PDB entry 4I3H | X-ray diffraction, 3.70 A resolution | chains B and H of the 6 polymer chains in the assembly

# Chain B
Name: Topoisomerase IV subunit B, DNA topoisomerase 4 subunit A chimera
Organism: Streptococcus pneumoniae
Notes: EC 5.99.1.-, 5.99.1.3
Reference sequence: chimeric construct of Q3HZ71, D6ZLV0: residues 1-999 from Q3HZ71 (Q3HZ71_STREE) positions 1-647 (offset varies); residues 1001-1488 from D6ZLV0 positions 1-488 (UniProt number = residue number - 1000)
Chain sequence (1144 residues; numbered 1 to 1496; 352 numbers in that range are skipped by the numbering (no residue carries them; nothing is unmodelled there); the number before each row is that of its first residue):
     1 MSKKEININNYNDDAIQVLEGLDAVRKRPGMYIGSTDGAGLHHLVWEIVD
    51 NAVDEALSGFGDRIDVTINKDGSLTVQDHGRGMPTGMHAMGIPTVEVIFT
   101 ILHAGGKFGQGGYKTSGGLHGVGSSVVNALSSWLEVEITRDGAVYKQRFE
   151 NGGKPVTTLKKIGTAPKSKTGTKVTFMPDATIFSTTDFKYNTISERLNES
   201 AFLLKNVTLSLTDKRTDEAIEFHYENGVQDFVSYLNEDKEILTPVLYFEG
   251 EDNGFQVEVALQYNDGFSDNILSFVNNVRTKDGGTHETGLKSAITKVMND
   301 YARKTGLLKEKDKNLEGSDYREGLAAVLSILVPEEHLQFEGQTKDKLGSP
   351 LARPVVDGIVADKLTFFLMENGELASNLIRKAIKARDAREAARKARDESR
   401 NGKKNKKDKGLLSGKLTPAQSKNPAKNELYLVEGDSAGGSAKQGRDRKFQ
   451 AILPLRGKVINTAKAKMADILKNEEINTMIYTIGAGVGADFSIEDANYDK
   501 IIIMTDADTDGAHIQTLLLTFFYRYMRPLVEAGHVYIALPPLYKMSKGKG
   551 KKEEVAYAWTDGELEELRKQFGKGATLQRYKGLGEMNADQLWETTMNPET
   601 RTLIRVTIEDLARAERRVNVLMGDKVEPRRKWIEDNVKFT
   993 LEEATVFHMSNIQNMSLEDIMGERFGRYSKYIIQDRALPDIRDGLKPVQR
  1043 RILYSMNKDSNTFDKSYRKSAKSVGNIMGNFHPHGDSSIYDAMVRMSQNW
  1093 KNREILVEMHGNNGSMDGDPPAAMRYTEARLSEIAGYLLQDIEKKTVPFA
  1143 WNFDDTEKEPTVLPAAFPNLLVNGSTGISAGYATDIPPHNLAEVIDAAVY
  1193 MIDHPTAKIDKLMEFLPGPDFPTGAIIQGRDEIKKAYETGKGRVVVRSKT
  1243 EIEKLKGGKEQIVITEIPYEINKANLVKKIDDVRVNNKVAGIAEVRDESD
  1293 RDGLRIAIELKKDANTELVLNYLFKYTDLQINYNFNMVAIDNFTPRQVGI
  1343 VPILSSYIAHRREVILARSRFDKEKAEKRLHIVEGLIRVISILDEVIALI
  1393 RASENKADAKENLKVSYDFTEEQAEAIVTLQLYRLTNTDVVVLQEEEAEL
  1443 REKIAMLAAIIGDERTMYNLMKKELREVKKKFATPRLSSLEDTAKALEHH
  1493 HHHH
Disordered / not traced: 1-19, 61, 80-93, 110-121, 167-168, 309-313, 400-413, 546-557, 568-576, 993-1001, 1485-1496
Construct notes: linker (1000)
Ion coordination: Mg2+: Phe-1316, Thr-1319, Gln-1322
Reported in the primary citation:
  - binding site for the 34-nt DNA strand: Lys-1464, Arg-1468
  - catalytic residues: Tyr-1118 (proposed by the authors, not directly observed)
  - catalytic residues: Arg-1117
  - mutagenesis - K1464A, K1464A/R1468A/K1471A, K1464A/R1468E/K1471E, R1468A: unchanged catalytic activity

# Chain H
Molecule: 34-nt DNA strand
Sequence (34 nucleotides; numbered 1 to 34; the number before each row is that of its first residue):
     1 CCTGATTCTGTGGATAACCGTATTACCGCCTTTG
Disordered / not traced: 1-7, 28-34

# Chain B / chain H interface
Residue-residue contacts - 34 pairs, chain B then chain H:
  Arg-456(B) / DG20(H)  base contact
  Gly-457(B) / DG20(H)  base contact
  Lys-458(B) / DT21(H)  sugar contact
  Lys-458(B) / DA22(H)  sugar contact
  Val-459(B) / DA22(H)  sugar contact
  Ile-460(B) / DT21(H)  phosphate contact
  Ile-460(B) / DA22(H)  phosphate contact
  Asn-461(B) / DA22(H)  hydrogen bond to the phosphate
  Asn-461(B) / DT23(H)  hydrogen bond to the phosphate
  Lys-464(B) / DT23(H)  salt bridge to the phosphate
  Lys-464(B) / DT24(H)  salt bridge to the phosphate
  Asn-473(B) / DT21(H)  sugar contact
  His-513(B) / DA22(H)  hydrogen bond to the phosphate
  His-513(B) / DT23(H)  salt bridge to the phosphate
  Leu-517(B) / DA22(H)  sugar contact
  Met-622(B) / DT23(H)  phosphate contact
  Val-626(B) / DT24(H)  sugar contact
  Val-626(B) / DA25(H)  phosphate contact
  Arg-629(B) / DT24(H)  salt bridge to the phosphate
  Arg-630(B) / DA25(H)  salt bridge to the phosphate
  Arg-1117(B) / DA16(H)  salt bridge to the phosphate
  Tyr-1118(B) / DA16(H)  hydrogen bond to the phosphate
  Ile-1170(B) / DT23(H)  base contact
  Ile-1170(B) / DT24(H)  sugar contact
  Ser-1171(B) / DT23(H)  sugar contact
  Ser-1171(B) / DT24(H)  sugar contact
  Ala-1172(B) / DT23(H)  phosphate contact
  Ala-1172(B) / DT24(H)  phosphate contact
  Gly-1173(B) / DT23(H)  phosphate contact
  Gly-1173(B) / DT24(H)  hydrogen bond to the phosphate
  Ala-1175(B) / DT24(H)  sugar contact
  Arg-1235(B) / DC26(H)  hydrogen bond to the phosphate
  Arg-1235(B) / DC27(H)  salt bridge to the phosphate
  Asn-1326(B) / DC26(H)  sugar contact
Other interface residues (no listed pair), chain B (27 interface residues in all): Phe-1017, Tyr-1174, Asn-1324, Asn-1328
Other interface residues (no listed pair), chain H (11 interface residues in all): DT15, DA17

# Summary
The interface between chain B and chain H involves 27 residues on one side and 11 on the other, with 6
hydrogen bonds and 7 salt bridges. Polar pairs include Asn-461(B)/DA22(H), Asn-461(B)/DT23(H) and
His-513(B)/DA22(H). The paper reports catalytic residues Tyr-1118(B) and Arg-1117(B); K1464A,
K1464A/R1468A/K1471A and K1464A/R1468E/K1471E of chain B, among others, leave catalytic activity unchanged.
Here chain B is Topoisomerase IV subunit B, DNA topoisomerase 4 subunit A chimera (Streptococcus pneumoniae)
and chain H is a 34-nt DNA strand. Entry 4I3H (A three-gate structure of topoisomerase IV from Streptococcus
pneumoniae) was determined by X-ray diffraction together with 4JUO from the same study.
